Entry 8EA3 (electron microscopy, 3.70 A resolution); this record covers chains W and 2 of the 30 polymer chains in the assembly.

== Chain W ==
Name: TnsB
Source organism: Scytonema hofmannii
Chain sequence (584 residues; numbered 1 to 584; the number before each row is that of its first residue):
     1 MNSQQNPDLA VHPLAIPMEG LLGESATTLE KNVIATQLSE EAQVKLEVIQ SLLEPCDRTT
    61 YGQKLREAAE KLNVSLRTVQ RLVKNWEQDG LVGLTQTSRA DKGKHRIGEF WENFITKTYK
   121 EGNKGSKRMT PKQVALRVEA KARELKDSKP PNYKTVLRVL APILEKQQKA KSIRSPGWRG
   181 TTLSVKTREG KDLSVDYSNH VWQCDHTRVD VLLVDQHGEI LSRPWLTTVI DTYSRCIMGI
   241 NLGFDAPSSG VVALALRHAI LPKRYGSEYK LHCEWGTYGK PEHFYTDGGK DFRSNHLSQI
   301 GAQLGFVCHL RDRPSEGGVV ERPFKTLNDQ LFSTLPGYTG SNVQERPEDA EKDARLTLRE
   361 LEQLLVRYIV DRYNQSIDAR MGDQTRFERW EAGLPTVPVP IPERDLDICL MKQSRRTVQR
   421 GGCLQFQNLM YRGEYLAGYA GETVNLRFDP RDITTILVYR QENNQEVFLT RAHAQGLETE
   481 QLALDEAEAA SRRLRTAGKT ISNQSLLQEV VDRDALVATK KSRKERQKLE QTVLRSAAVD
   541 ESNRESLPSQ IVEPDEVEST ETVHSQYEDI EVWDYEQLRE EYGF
Not modelled in the structure: 1-28, 543-584
Bound ions: Mg2+: Asp-205, Asp-287 (shared with 1 residue of chain 3)
From the paper describing this entry:
  - mutagenesis - Y439A: decreased catalytic activity with TnsC
  - mutagenesis - R432A: unchanged catalytic activity with TnsC
  - mutagenesis - R432A: unchanged catalytic activity (ATP hydrolysis)

== Chain 2 ==
Molecule: LE_R
Sequence (51 nucleotides; row label = number of the first residue in the row):
     1 TGTACAGTGA CAAATTATCT GTCGTCGGTG ACAGATTAAT GTCATTGTGA C
Not modelled in the structure: 30-51

== How chain W and chain 2 interact ==
Residue-residue contacts (21; chain W residue first):
  Arg-58(W) / DT29(2)  phosphate contact
  Asn-73(W) / DG21(2)  phosphate contact
  Val-74(W) / DG21(2)  phosphate contact
  Ser-75(W) / DG21(2)  hydrogen bond to the phosphate
  Thr-78(W) / DT20(2)  phosphate contact
  Thr-78(W) / DG21(2)  hydrogen bond to the phosphate
  Arg-81(W) / DT20(2)  base contact
  Arg-81(W) / DG21(2)  base contact
  Gln-96(W) / DC19(2)  phosphate contact
  Arg-99(W) / DT16(2)  hydrogen bond to the base
  Arg-106(W) / DA14(2)  base contact
  Arg-106(W) / DT15(2)  hydrogen bond to the base
  Thr-130(W) / DG7(2)  phosphate contact
  Pro-131(W) / DG7(2)  phosphate contact
  Lys-132(W) / DA6(2)  salt bridge to the phosphate
  Lys-132(W) / DG7(2)  hydrogen bond to the phosphate
  Tyr-153(W) / DA6(2)  sugar contact
  Tyr-153(W) / DG7(2)  hydrogen bond to the phosphate
  Tyr-153(W) / DT8(2)  base contact
  Lys-154(W) / DG9(2)  base contact
  Leu-157(W) / DT8(2)  base contact
Interface residues without a listed pair, chain W (17 interface residues in all): Ala-100, Gln-133
Interface residues without a listed pair, chain 2 (13 interface residues in all): DA10, DA17

== In short ==
Chain W and chain 2 form an interface of 17 and 13 residues respectively; the contacts include 6 hydrogen
bonds and 1 salt bridge. Polar contacts include Arg-99(W)/DT16(2), Arg-106(W)/DT15(2) and Ser-75(W)/DG21(2).
From the paper: Y439A of chain W reduces catalytic activity with TnsC; R432A of chain W leaves catalytic
activity with TnsC unchanged.
Chain W is TnsB (Scytonema hofmannii) and chain 2 is LE_R; the structure, V-K CAST Transpososome from
Scytonema hofmanni, major configuration, was determined by electron microscopy (same publication as 8EA4 and
7SVU).
